8YWM - chains A and D of the 3 polymer chains in the assembly; structure by electron microscopy, 3.20 A resolution.

# Chain A
Name: DNA polymerase
Source organism: African swine fever virus
Notes: EC 2.7.7.7
UniProtKB: A0A2X0SE14 (A0A2X0SE14_ASF); residue numbers follow UniProt; this construct covers 1-1206
Chain sequence (1206 residues; each row starts with the number of its first residue):
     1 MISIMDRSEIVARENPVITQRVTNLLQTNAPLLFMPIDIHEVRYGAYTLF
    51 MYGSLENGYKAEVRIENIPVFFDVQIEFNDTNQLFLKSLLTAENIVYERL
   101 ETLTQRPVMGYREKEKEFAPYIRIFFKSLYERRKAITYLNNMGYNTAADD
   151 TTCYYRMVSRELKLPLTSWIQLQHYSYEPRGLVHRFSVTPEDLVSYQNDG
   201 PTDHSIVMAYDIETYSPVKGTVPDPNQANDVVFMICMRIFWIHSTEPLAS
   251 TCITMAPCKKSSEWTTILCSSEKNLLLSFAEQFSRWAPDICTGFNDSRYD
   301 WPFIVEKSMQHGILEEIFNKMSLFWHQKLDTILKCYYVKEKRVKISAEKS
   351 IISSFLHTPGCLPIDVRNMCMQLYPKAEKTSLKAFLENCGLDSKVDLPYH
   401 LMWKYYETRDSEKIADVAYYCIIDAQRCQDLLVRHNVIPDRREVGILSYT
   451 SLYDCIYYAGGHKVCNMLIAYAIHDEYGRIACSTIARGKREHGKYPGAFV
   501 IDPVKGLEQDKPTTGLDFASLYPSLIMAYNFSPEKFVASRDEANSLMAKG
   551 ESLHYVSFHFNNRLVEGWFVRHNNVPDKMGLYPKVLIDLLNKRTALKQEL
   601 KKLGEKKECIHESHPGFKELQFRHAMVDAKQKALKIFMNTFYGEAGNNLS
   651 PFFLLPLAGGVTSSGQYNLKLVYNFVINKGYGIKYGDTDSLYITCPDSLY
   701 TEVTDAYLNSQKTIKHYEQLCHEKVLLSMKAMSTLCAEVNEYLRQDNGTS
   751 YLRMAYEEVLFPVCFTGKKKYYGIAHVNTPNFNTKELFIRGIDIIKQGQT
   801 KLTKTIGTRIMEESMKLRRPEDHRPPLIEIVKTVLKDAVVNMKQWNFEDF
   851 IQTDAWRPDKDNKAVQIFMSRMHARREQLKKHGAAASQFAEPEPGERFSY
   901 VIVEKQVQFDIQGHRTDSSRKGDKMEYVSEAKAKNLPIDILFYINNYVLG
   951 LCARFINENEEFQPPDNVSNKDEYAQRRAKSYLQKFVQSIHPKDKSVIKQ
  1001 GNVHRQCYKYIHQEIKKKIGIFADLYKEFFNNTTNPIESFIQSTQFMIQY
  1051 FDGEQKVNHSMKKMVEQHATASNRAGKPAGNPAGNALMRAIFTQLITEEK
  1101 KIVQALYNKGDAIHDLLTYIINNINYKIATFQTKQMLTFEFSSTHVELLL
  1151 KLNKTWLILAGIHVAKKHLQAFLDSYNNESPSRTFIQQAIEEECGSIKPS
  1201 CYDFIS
Disordered / not traced: 1-2, 908-917, 992-1206

# Chain D
Molecule: The template strand
Sequence (27 nucleotides; each row starts with the number of its first residue):
     1 AATGGTAGGGGAAGGATCGTATGGCCT
Disordered / not traced: 1-7, 24-27

# Interface between chain A and chain D
Residue-residue contacts - 7 pairs, chain A then chain D:
  Lys863(A) - DA13(D)  hydrogen bond to the phosphate
  Arg920(A) - DA13(D)  phosphate contact
  Arg920(A) - DG14(D)  salt bridge to the phosphate
  Lys921(A) - DA12(D)  salt bridge to the phosphate
  Lys921(A) - DA13(D)  hydrogen bond to the phosphate
  Gly922(A) - DA13(D)  phosphate contact
  Tyr947(A) - DA12(D)  hydrogen bond to the phosphate
Interface residues without a listed pair, chain A (7 interface residues in all): Lys796, Ala864
Interface residues without a listed pair, chain D (4 interface residues in all): DG11

# Overview
7 residues of chain A and 4 residues of chain D are in contact, with 3 hydrogen bonds and 2 salt bridges.
Among the polar pairs are Lys863(A)-DA13(D), Lys921(A)-DA13(D) and Tyr947(A)-DA12(D).
Here chain A is DNA polymerase (African swine fever virus) and chain D is the template strand. Entry 8YWM (The
structure of ASFV DNA polymerase in editing state) was determined by electron microscopy (same publication as
8YWG and 8YWI).
